PDB entry 4KTJ | X-ray diffraction, 1.35 A resolution | chain A

# Chain A
Protein: Cytochrome P450 121
Organism: Mycobacterium tuberculosis
Notes: EC 1.14.-.-
UniProtKB: I6YD01 (I6YD01_MYCTU); numbering as in UniProt (aligned over 2-396)
Sequence (395 residues; numbered 2 to 396; the number before each row is that of its first residue):
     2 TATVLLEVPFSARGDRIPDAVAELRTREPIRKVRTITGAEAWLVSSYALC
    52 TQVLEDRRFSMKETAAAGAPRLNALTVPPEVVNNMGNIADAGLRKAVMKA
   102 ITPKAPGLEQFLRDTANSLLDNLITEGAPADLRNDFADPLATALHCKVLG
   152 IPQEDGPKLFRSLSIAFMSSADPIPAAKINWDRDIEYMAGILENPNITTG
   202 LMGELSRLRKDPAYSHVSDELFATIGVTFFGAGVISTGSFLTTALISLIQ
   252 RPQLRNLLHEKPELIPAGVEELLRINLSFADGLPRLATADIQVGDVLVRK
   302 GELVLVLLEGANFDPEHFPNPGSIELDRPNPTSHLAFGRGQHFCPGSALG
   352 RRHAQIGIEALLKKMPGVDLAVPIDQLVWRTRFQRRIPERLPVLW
Unresolved in the structure: 2
Ion coordination: heme Fe near Cys345 (its only coordinating residue here)
Ligand contacts:
  - heme (HEM): Met62, Met86, Ile102, His146, Phe230, Ala233, Gly234, Ser237, Thr238, Phe241, Leu274, Phe280, Leu284, Arg286, Leu309, Ala337, Phe338, Gly339, Gln342, His343, Cys345, Pro346, Gly347, Leu350, Gly351
  - 4-(3-amino-1H-pyrazol-4-yl)phenol (KTJ): Thr77, Val78, Val82, Asn85, Ala167, Phe168, Trp182, Val228, Thr229, Gly232, Ala233
From the paper describing this entry:
  - binding site for 4-(3-amino-1H-pyrazol-4-yl)phenol: Val78, Asn85, Phe168, Trp182, Thr229, Ala233

# Summary
Chain A binds heme and 4-(3-amino-1H-pyrazol-4-yl)phenol. The paper reports a binding site for
4-(3-amino-1H-pyrazol-4-yl)phenol at Val78, Asn85 and Phe168 among others.
Chain A is Cytochrome P450 121 (Mycobacterium tuberculosis); the structure, Crystal structure of Mycobacterium
tuberculosis CYP121 in complex with 4-(3-amino-1H-pyrazol-4-yl)phenol, was determined by X-ray diffraction
together with 4KTF, 4KTK and 4KTL from the same study.
